4TV8 - chains C and E of the 6 polymer chains in the assembly; structure by X-ray diffraction, 2.10 A resolution.

== Chain C ==
Protein: Tubulin alpha-1B chain
From: Bos taurus
Notes: fragment: stathmin-like domain
UniProt: P81947 (TBA1B_BOVIN); residues 1-451 here = UniProt positions 1-451
Amino-acid sequence (451 residues; numbered 1 to 451; the number before each row is that of its first residue):
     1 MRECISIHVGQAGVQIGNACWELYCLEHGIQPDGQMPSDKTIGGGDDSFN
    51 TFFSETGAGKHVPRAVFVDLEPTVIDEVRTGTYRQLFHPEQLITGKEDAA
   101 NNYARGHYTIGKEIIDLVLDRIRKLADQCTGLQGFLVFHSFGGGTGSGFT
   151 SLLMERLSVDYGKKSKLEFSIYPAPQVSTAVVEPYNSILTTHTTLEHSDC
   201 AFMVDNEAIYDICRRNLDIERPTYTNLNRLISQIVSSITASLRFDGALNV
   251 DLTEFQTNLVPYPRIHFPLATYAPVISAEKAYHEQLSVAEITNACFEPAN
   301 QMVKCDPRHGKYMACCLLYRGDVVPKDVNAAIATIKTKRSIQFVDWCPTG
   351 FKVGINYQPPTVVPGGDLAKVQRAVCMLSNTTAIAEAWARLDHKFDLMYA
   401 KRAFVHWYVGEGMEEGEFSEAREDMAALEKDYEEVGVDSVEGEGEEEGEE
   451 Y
Disordered / not traced: 441-451
Bound ions: Ca2+: Asp-39, Thr-41, Gly-44, Glu-55
Small-molecule neighbours: GTP (guanosine-5'-triphosphate): Gly-10, Gln-11, Ala-12, Gln-15, Ile-16, Asp-69, Asp-98, Ala-99, Ala-100, Asn-101, Ser-140, Gly-142, Gly-143, Gly-144, Thr-145, Gly-146, Ile-171, Pro-173, Val-177, Ser-178, Thr-179, Glu-183, Asn-206, Tyr-224, Leu-227, Asn-228, Ile-231

== Chain E ==
Protein: Stathmin-4
From: Rattus norvegicus
UniProt: P63043 (STMN4_RAT); residues 5-145 here correspond to UniProt positions 49-189 (UniProt number = residue number + 44)
Amino-acid sequence (143 residues; numbered 3 to 145; the number before each row is that of its first residue):
     3 MADMEVIELNKCTSGQSFEVILKPPSFDGVPEFNASLPRRRDPSLEEIQK
    53 KLEAAEERRKYQEAELLKHLAEKREHEREVIQKAIEENNNFIKMAKEKLA
   103 QKMESNKENREAHLAAMLERLQEKDKHAEEVRKNKELKEEASR
Disordered / not traced: 3-5, 29-43, 142-145
Construct notes: expression tag (3-4)
Curated features (UniProtKB/Swiss-Prot):
  - modified residue: Ser-46 (Phosphoserine)

== How chain C and chain E interact ==
Contacting residue pairs (34; chain C residue first):
  His-107(C) / Leu-101(E)
  His-107(C) / Lys-104(E)
  His-107(C) / Met-105(E)
  Tyr-108(C) / Lys-104(E)
  Tyr-108(C) / Met-105(E)  hydrophobic
  Tyr-108(C) / Asn-108(E)
  Thr-109(C) / Arg-112(E)
  Lys-112(C) / Met-105(E)
  Leu-152(C) / Leu-101(E)  hydrophobic
  Glu-155(C) / Leu-101(E)
  Glu-155(C) / Lys-104(E)  salt bridge
  Arg-156(C) / Leu-101(E)
  Ser-158(C) / Phe-93(E)
  Ser-158(C) / Ile-94(E)
  Val-159(C) / Ile-94(E)
  Val-159(C) / Ala-97(E)  hydrophobic
  Val-159(C) / Lys-98(E)
  Gly-162(C) / Asn-90(E)
  Gly-162(C) / Phe-93(E)
  Gly-162(C) / Ile-94(E)
  Lys-163(C) / Asn-90(E)  hydrogen bond (backbone-side chain)
  Thr-193(C) / Lys-104(E)
  Glu-196(C) / Phe-93(E)
  His-197(C) / Phe-93(E)
  Val-409(C) / His-115(E)  hydrogen bond (backbone-side chain)
  Gly-410(C) / Arg-112(E)
  Glu-411(C) / Asn-108(E)  hydrogen bond (backbone-side chain)
  Glu-411(C) / Arg-112(E)  salt bridge
  Gly-412(C) / Asn-108(E)  hydrogen bond (backbone-side chain)
  Gly-412(C) / Asn-111(E)  hydrogen bond (backbone-side chain)
  Gly-412(C) / Arg-112(E)
  Met-413(C) / Asn-108(E)
  Glu-414(C) / Ser-107(E)  hydrogen bond
  Glu-414(C) / Asn-111(E)  hydrogen bond
Interface residues without a listed pair, chain C (21 interface residues in all): Glu-417
Interface residues without a listed pair, chain E (14 interface residues in all): Lys-100

== Overview ==
21 residues of chain C face 14 of chain E across their interface, with 7 hydrogen bonds and 2 salt bridges.
Among the polar pairs are Glu-155(C)/Lys-104(E), Glu-411(C)/Arg-112(E) and Lys-163(C)/Asn-90(E). Ligands of
chain C: GTP.
Here chain C is Tubulin alpha-1B chain (Bos taurus) and chain E is Stathmin-4 (Rattus norvegicus). Entry 4TV8
(Tubulin-Maytansine complex) was determined by X-ray diffraction (same publication as 4TUY and 4TV9).
